PDB entry 2WOX | X-ray diffraction, 2.30 A resolution | chains A and D of the 4 polymer chains in the assembly

Chain A (and D):
Name: Betaine aldehyde dehydrogenase
Organism: Pseudomonas aeruginosa
Notes: EC 1.2.1.8; chain D of this document is another copy of the same molecule, construct and numbering; everything in this record applies to it too
UniProt: Q9HTJ1 (BETB_PSEAE); numbering as in UniProt (aligned over 2-490)
Amino-acid sequence (489 residues; numbered 2 to 490; the number before each row is that of its first residue):
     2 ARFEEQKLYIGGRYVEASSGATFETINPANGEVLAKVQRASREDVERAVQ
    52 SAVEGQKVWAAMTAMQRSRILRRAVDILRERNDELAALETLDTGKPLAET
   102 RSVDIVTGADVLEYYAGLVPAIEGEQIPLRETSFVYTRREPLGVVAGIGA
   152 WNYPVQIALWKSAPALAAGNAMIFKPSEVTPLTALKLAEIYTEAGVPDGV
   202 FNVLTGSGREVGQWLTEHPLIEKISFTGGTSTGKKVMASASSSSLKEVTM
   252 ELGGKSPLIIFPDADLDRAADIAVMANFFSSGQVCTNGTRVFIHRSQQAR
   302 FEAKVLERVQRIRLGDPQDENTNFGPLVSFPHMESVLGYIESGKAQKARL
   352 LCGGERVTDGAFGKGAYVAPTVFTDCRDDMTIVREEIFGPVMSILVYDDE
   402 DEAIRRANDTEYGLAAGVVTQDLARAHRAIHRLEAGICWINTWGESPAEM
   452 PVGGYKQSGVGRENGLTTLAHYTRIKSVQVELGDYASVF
Metal / ion sites: K+ site 1: Thr-26, Ile-27, Asp-93, Val-180; K+ site 2: Leu-246 (shared with 2 residues of chain B); K+ site 3: Lys-457, Gly-460 (shared with 1 residue of chain B)
Ligand contacts:
  - polyethylene glycol fragment (7PE; 2-(2-(2-(2-(2-(2-ethoxyethoxy)ethoxy)ethoxy)ethoxy)ethoxy)ethanol), molecule 1: Val-104, Tyr-154, Gln-157, Ile-158, Trp-161, Thr-228, Phe-280, Val-285, Gly-445, Ser-447, Glu-464
  - polyethylene glycol fragment (7PE), molecule 2: Ala-122, Ile-123, Glu-124, Arg-140, Leu-467, Thr-468, Leu-470, Ala-471, His-472
  - NADPH (NDP; NADPH dihydro-nicotinamide-adenine-dinucleotide phosphate): Ile-149, Gly-150, Ala-151, Trp-152, Asn-153, Tyr-154, Ile-158, Lys-176, Pro-177, Ser-178, Glu-179, Val-180, Gly-207, Ser-208, Gly-209, Arg-210, Gly-213, Gln-214, Thr-217, Phe-227, Thr-228, Gly-229, Gly-230, Thr-233, Val-237, Glu-252, Leu-253, Gly-254, Val-285, Cys-286, Thr-287, Glu-387, Phe-389

How chain A and chain D interact:
Contacting residue pairs - 37 pairs, chain A then chain D:
  Met-66(A) / Glu-114(D)
  Arg-70(A) / Arg-80(D)
  Arg-70(A) / Asp-111(D)  salt bridge
  Arg-70(A) / Glu-114(D)  salt bridge
  Arg-73(A) / Arg-73(D)
  Arg-73(A) / Glu-114(D)  salt bridge
  Arg-80(A) / Arg-70(D)
  Asp-111(A) / Arg-70(D)  salt bridge
  Glu-114(A) / Met-66(D)
  Glu-114(A) / Arg-70(D)  salt bridge
  Glu-114(A) / Arg-73(D)  salt bridge
  Tyr-115(A) / Met-66(D)  hydrophobic
  Tyr-115(A) / Pro-121(D)  hydrophobic
  Gly-118(A) / Gly-118(D)
  Leu-119(A) / Leu-119(D)  hydrophobic
  Leu-119(A) / Ala-122(D)  hydrophobic
  Pro-121(A) / Tyr-115(D)  hydrophobic
  Pro-121(A) / Glu-450(D)
  Ala-122(A) / Leu-119(D)  hydrophobic
  Glu-124(A) / Leu-467(D)
  Glu-132(A) / Arg-429(D)  salt bridge
  Thr-133(A) / Arg-429(D)
  Phe-135(A) / His-428(D)
  Phe-135(A) / His-432(D)
  Ala-425(A) / Leu-483(D)
  His-428(A) / Phe-135(D)
  His-428(A) / Leu-483(D)
  Arg-429(A) / Glu-132(D)  salt bridge
  Arg-429(A) / Thr-133(D)
  Arg-429(A) / Leu-483(D)
  His-432(A) / Phe-135(D)
  Glu-450(A) / Pro-121(D)
  Leu-467(A) / Ala-122(D)  hydrophobic
  Leu-467(A) / Glu-124(D)
  Leu-483(A) / Ala-425(D)
  Leu-483(A) / His-428(D)
  Leu-483(A) / Arg-429(D)
Interface residues without a listed pair, chain A (25 interface residues in all): Leu-424, Val-481, Glu-482
Interface residues without a listed pair, chain D (25 interface residues in all): Leu-424, Val-481, Glu-482

Summary:
The chain A/chain D interface involves 25 residues from each chain; the contacts include 8 salt bridges. Polar
pairs include Arg-70(A)/Asp-111(D), Arg-70(A)/Glu-114(D) and Arg-73(A)/Glu-114(D). Chain A binds NADPH and
polyethylene glycol fragment. Thr-26(A), Ile-27(A), Asp-93(A) and Val-180(A) coordinate K+ site 1.
Chain A and chain D are both Betaine aldehyde dehydrogenase (Pseudomonas aeruginosa); the structure, Betaine
aldehyde dehydrogenase from Pseudomonas aeruginosa with NAD(P) H-catalytic thiol adduct, was determined by
X-ray diffraction, deposited together with 3ZQA.
